7ZTF - chain A; structure by X-ray diffraction, 1.10 A resolution.

[Chain A]
Molecule: Antifungal protein
Source organism: Penicillium expansum
UniProt: A0A0A2K0J0 (A0A0A2K0J0_PENEN); residues 1-58 here correspond to UniProt positions 33-90 (UniProt number = residue number + 32)
Amino-acid sequence (58 residues; numbered 1 to 58; the number before each row is that of its first residue):
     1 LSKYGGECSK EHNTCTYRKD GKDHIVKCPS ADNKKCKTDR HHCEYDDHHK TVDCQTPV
Unresolved in the structure: 1
Disulfides: Cys-8/Cys-36, Cys-15/Cys-43, Cys-28/Cys-54

[Summary]
Chain A is Antifungal protein (Penicillium expansum); the structure, Penicillium expansum antifungal protein
B, was determined by X-ray diffraction together with 7ZTJ, 7ZUT, 7ZVH and 7ZW2 from the same study.
